7ZRZ - chains BP4 and CP1 of the 5 polymer chains in the assembly; structure by electron microscopy, 3.09 A resolution.

[Chain BP4]
Molecule: tRNA-splicing endonuclease subunit Sen2
Organism: Homo sapiens
Notes: EC 4.6.1.16
UniProtKB: Q8NCE0 (SEN2_HUMAN); the construct has insertions or renumbered stretches relative to UniProt, so the offset changes along the chain: 206-286 = UniProt 1-81; 292-465 = UniProt 292-465
Amino-acid sequence (260 residues; row label = number of the first residue in the row):
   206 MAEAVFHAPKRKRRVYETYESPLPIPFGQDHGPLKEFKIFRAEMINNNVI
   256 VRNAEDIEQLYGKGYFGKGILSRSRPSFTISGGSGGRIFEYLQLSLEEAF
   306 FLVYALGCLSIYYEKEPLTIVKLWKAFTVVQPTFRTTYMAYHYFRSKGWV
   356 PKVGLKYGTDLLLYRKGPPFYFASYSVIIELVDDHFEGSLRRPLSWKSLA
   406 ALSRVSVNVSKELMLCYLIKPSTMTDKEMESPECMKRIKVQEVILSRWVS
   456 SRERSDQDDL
Unresolved in the structure: 206-336, 424-444, 462-465
Differences from the reference sequence: linker (287-291); conflict Phe-377 (His in Q8NCE0)
From the paper describing this entry:
  - binding site for pre-tRNA Arg TCT 3-2: Arg-409, Asn-413, Arg-452

[Chain CP1]
Molecule: tRNA-splicing endonuclease subunit Sen54
Organism: Homo sapiens
UniProtKB: Q7Z6J9 (SEN54_HUMAN); the construct has insertions or renumbered stretches relative to UniProt, so the offset changes along the chain: 1-174 = UniProt 1-174; 408-411 = UniProt 175-178; 425-526 = UniProt 425-526
Amino-acid sequence (293 residues; each row starts with the number of its first residue; note: 233 numbers in that range are skipped by the numbering (no residue carries them; nothing is unmodelled there)):
     1 MEPEPEPAAVEVPAGRVLSARELFAARSRSQKLPQRSHGPKDFLPDGSAA
    51 QAERLRRCREELWQLLAEQRVERLGSLVAAEWRPEEGFVELKSPAGKFWQ
   101 TMGFSEQGRQRLHPEEALYLLECGSIHLFHQDLPLSIQEAYQLLLTDHTV
   151 TFLQYQVFSHLKRLGYVVRRFQPS
   408 SVLSGGSGGSGGSGGSGSVLQTTHLPDGGARLLEKSGGLEIIFDVYQADA
   458 VATFRKNNPGKPYARMCISGFDEPVPDLCSLKRLSYQSGDVPLIFALVDH
   508 GDISFYSFRDFTLPQDVGH
Unresolved in the structure: 1-29, 408-445, 521-526
Differences from the reference sequence: linker (412-424)
From the paper describing this entry:
  - disease-associated variants - S93P (TDelta = -5.1 degC): decreased stability (citing earlier work)
  - disease-associated variants - E85V, Y119D: decreased stability (proposed by the authors, not directly observed)

[Chain BP4 / chain CP1 interface]
Pairs across the interface (45):
  Trp-354(BP4) / Leu-520(CP1)  hydrophobic
  Phe-391(BP4) / Asp-484(CP1)
  Phe-391(BP4) / Cys-486(CP1)  hydrophobic
  Ser-400(BP4) / Val-482(CP1)
  Trp-401(BP4) / Phe-478(CP1)
  Trp-401(BP4) / Glu-480(CP1)  hydrogen bond (side chain-backbone)
  Trp-401(BP4) / Val-482(CP1)
  Trp-401(BP4) / Pro-483(CP1)
  Trp-401(BP4) / Leu-504(CP1)  hydrophobic
  Lys-402(BP4) / Phe-478(CP1)
  Ala-405(BP4) / Tyr-513(CP1)
  Met-419(BP4) / Thr-519(CP1)
  Gln-446(BP4) / Leu-485(CP1)
  Gln-446(BP4) / Lys-489(CP1)
  Glu-447(BP4) / Asp-517(CP1)
  Glu-447(BP4) / Phe-518(CP1)  hydrogen bond (backbone-backbone)
  Glu-447(BP4) / Thr-519(CP1)
  Val-448(BP4) / Phe-515(CP1)  hydrophobic
  Val-448(BP4) / Arg-516(CP1)
  Ile-449(BP4) / Ser-514(CP1)
  Ile-449(BP4) / Phe-515(CP1)
  Ile-449(BP4) / Arg-516(CP1)  hydrogen bond (backbone-backbone)
  Ile-449(BP4) / Thr-519(CP1)
  Leu-450(BP4) / Tyr-513(CP1)  hydrophobic
  Leu-450(BP4) / Ser-514(CP1)
  Leu-450(BP4) / Phe-515(CP1)  hydrophobic
  Ser-451(BP4) / Tyr-513(CP1)
  Ser-451(BP4) / Ser-514(CP1)  hydrogen bond
  Trp-453(BP4) / Tyr-166(CP1)
  Trp-453(BP4) / Tyr-470(CP1)  hydrophobic
  Trp-453(BP4) / Met-473(CP1)  hydrophobic
  Trp-453(BP4) / Ile-501(CP1)
  Trp-453(BP4) / Phe-512(CP1)  hydrogen bond (backbone-backbone)
  Ser-455(BP4) / His-160(CP1)
  Ser-455(BP4) / Leu-164(CP1)
  Ser-455(BP4) / Tyr-166(CP1)  hydrogen bond (backbone-side chain)
  Glu-458(BP4) / Tyr-166(CP1)
  Glu-458(BP4) / Gln-454(CP1)  hydrogen bond (backbone-side chain)
  Glu-458(BP4) / Tyr-470(CP1)  hydrogen bond
  Arg-459(BP4) / Leu-164(CP1)  hydrogen bond (side chain-backbone)
  Arg-459(BP4) / Tyr-166(CP1)
  Arg-459(BP4) / Ala-455(CP1)  hydrogen bond (backbone-backbone)
  Arg-459(BP4) / Asp-456(CP1)
  Ser-460(BP4) / Asp-456(CP1)  hydrogen bond
  Asp-461(BP4) / Asp-456(CP1)
Other interface residues (no listed pair), chain BP4 (27 interface residues in all): Lys-352, Leu-399, Leu-404, Ser-408, Glu-417, Leu-420, Tyr-422, Arg-452
Other interface residues (no listed pair), chain CP1 (31 interface residues in all): Leu-161, Gly-477, Pro-481, Leu-488

[Overview]
Chain BP4 and chain CP1 form an interface of 27 and 31 residues respectively; the contacts include 11 hydrogen
bonds. Polar pairs include Trp-401(BP4)/Glu-480(CP1), Ser-451(BP4)/Ser-514(CP1) and Ser-455(BP4)/Tyr-166(CP1).
The paper reports a binding site for pre-tRNA Arg TCT 3-2 at Arg-409(BP4), Asn-413(BP4) and Arg-452(BP4);
S93P, E85V and Y119D of chain CP1 reduce stability.
Chain BP4 is tRNA-splicing endonuclease subunit Sen2 and chain CP1 is tRNA-splicing endonuclease subunit
Sen54, both from Homo sapiens; the structure, Structure of the human tRNA splicing endonuclease defines
substrate recognition, was determined by electron microscopy.
